PDB entry 9ILT | X-ray diffraction, 3.25 A resolution | chains A and G of the 8 polymer chains in the assembly

== Chain A ==
Name: Cytochrome c7-like domain-containing protein
Organism: Chloroflexus aurantiacus J-10-fl
UniProt: A9WEV2 (A9WEV2_CHLAA); residues 1-219 here = UniProt positions 1-219
Sequence (219 residues; row label = number of the first residue in the row):
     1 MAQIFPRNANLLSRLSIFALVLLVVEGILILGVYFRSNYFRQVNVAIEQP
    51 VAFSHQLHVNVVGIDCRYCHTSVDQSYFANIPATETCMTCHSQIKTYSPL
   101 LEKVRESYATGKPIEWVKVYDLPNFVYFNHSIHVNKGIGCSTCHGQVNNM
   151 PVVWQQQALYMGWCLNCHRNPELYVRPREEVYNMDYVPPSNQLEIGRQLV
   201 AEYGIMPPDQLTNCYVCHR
Unresolved in the structure: 1
Covalently attached groups: heme c (HEC) linked to C66, C87, C164, C167, C214
Bound ions: heme c Fe (5 sites), coordinated by H55, H58, H70, H91, H130, H133, H144, M161, H168, H218
Residues lining bound ligands:
  - heme c (HEC), molecule 1: R41, L122, P123, F125, V126, L159, Y160, M161, L165, H168, L211, T212, N213, C217, H218
  - heme c (HEC), molecule 2: Q49, F53, H55, H58, V59, I64, D65, C69, H70, I81, P82, W116, V117, K118, V119, Y120, C140, H144, V147, N148, V153, M184
  - heme c (HEC), molecule 3: V51, A52, F53, L57, H58, V62, I64, Y68, P82, T86, C90, H91, I94, K95, S98, L100, L101, V104
  - heme c (HEC), molecule 4: Y68, T89, C90
  - heme c (HEC), molecule 5: H70, V73, F78, A79, I81, K118, Y120, D121, L122, F128, H130, H133, V134, I138, G139, C140, C143, H144, L159, W163, E180
  - heme c (HEC), molecule 6: V126, Y127, F128, I132, H133, K136, I138, T142, C143, W163, H168, Y174, G204, I205, M206, Q210, L211, V216, C217

== Chain G ==
Name: ActG
Organism: Chloroflexus aurantiacus J-10-fl
UniProt: A9WEV8 (A9WEV8_CHLAA); residue numbers follow UniProt; this construct covers 1-112
Sequence (112 residues; row label = number of the first residue in the row):
     1 MSYRPNYSASRYTAGRPAQPVRTARTMAEPSLSRLMIAGLMVFLVLSLVV
    51 LLAGRLPFTPQPAPVTGNTYRTYVNDARTLLNSYGYTMEGKVHIPIDRAM
   101 DLIVERGLPVRE
Unresolved in the structure: 1-31, 112

== Chain A / chain G interface ==
Contacting residue pairs - 41 pairs, chain A then chain G:
  L11(A) - L32(G)
  L11(A) - L35(G)  hydrophobic
  L15(A) - L35(G)  hydrophobic
  F18(A) - M36(G)
  L22(A) - G39(G)
  L22(A) - F43(G)  hydrophobic
  V25(A) - F43(G)  hydrophobic
  E26(A) - F43(G)
  E26(A) - L46(G)
  E26(A) - S47(G)
  E26(A) - V50(G)
  L29(A) - S47(G)
  L29(A) - V50(G)  hydrophobic
  V33(A) - V50(G)
  V33(A) - L51(G)  hydrophobic
  V33(A) - G54(G)
  R36(A) - R55(G)
  S37(A) - G54(G)
  N38(A) - G54(G)  hydrogen bond (backbone-backbone)
  N38(A) - R55(G)  hydrogen bond
  N38(A) - P57(G)  hydrogen bond (side chain-backbone)
  N44(A) - P57(G)  hydrogen bond (side chain-backbone)
  N44(A) - F58(G)
  N44(A) - T59(G)
  N44(A) - P60(G)
  Q56(A) - A63(G)  hydrogen bond (side chain-backbone)
  Q56(A) - V65(G)
  V59(A) - Y70(G)
  N60(A) - T69(G)
  N60(A) - Y70(G)
  N60(A) - R71(G)  hydrogen bond (backbone-side chain)
  V61(A) - N68(G)
  V61(A) - T69(G)
  V61(A) - Y70(G)  hydrogen bond (backbone-backbone)
  V62(A) - Y70(G)
  G63(A) - Y70(G)
  N149(A) - P62(G)
  N149(A) - V65(G)
  P151(A) - P62(G)
  W154(A) - P60(G)
  W154(A) - P62(G)  hydrophobic
Other interface residues (no listed pair), chain A (25 interface residues in all): I30, Y39, V43, D185
Other interface residues (no listed pair), chain G (23 interface residues in all): L40

== Overview ==
Chain A and chain G form an interface of 25 and 23 residues respectively; the contacts include 7 hydrogen
bonds. Polar contacts include N38(A)-R55(G), N38(A)-P57(G) and N44(A)-P57(G). Chain A binds heme c. Heme c is
covalently linked to C66(A), C87(A), C164(A) and C214(A).
Here chain A is Cytochrome c7-like domain-containing protein and chain G is ActG, both from Chloroflexus
aurantiacus J-10-fl. Entry 9ILT (Crystal structure of alternative complex III from Chloroflexus aurantiacus)
was determined by X-ray diffraction.
